Entry 1PXK (X-ray diffraction, 2.80 A resolution); this record covers chain A.

== Chain A ==
Molecule: Cell division protein kinase 2
From: Homo sapiens
Notes: EC 2.7.1.-; fragment: human cyclin-dependent kinase 2
UniProtKB: P24941 (CDK2_HUMAN); residues 1-298 here = UniProt positions 1-298
Chain sequence (298 residues; row label = number of the first residue in the row):
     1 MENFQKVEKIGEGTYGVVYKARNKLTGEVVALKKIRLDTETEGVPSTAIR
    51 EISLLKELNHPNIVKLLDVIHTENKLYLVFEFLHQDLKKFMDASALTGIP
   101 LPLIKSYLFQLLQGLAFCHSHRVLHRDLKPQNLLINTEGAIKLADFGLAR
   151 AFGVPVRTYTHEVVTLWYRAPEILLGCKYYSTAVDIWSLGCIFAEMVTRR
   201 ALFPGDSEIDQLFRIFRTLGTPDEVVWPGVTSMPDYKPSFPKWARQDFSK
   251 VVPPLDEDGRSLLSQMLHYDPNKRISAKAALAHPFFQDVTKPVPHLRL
Disordered / not traced: 36-43
Ligand contacts: CK3 (N-[4-(2,4-dimethyl-1,3-thiazol-5-yl)pyrimidin-2-yl]-n'-hydroxyimidoformamide): Ile10, Val18, Ala31, Lys33, Phe80, Glu81, Phe82, Leu83, His84, Gln85, Gln131, Asn132, Leu134, Ala144, Asp145
UniProt features mapped onto this chain:
  - active site: Asp127 (Proton acceptor)
  - binding site (ATP): Ile10 to Val18, Lys33, Glu81 to Leu83, Asp86, Lys129 to Asn132, Asp145
  - binding site (Mg(2+)): Asn132, Asp145
  - site (CDK7 binding): Lys9, Lys88, Lys89, Leu166
  - modified residue: Met1 (N-acetylmethionine), Lys6 (N6-acetyllysine), Thr14 (Phosphothreonine), Tyr15 (Phosphotyrosine), Tyr19 (Phosphotyrosine), Thr160 (Phosphothreonine)
What the authors report for this chain:
  - binding site for CK3: Ile10, Ala31, Phe80, Glu81, Leu83, His84, Leu134, Asp145
  - conformationally variable residues (loop rearrangement, order/disorder transition, side-chain flip): Thr14, Tyr15, Lys33, Asp145, Arg150 to Thr165
  - contacts within the chain: Tyr15-Asp145
  - post-translational modification sites: Thr160 (citing earlier work)

== In short ==
Chain A binds compound CK3. Curated annotation (UniProt) lists active-site residue Asp127, 19 ATP-binding
residues and Mg2+-binding residues Asn132 and Asp145. From the paper: a binding site for CK3 at Ile10, Ala31
and Phe80 among others; a modification site at Thr160.
Chain A is Cell division protein kinase 2 (Homo sapiens); the structure, HUMAN CYCLIN DEPENDENT KINASE 2
COMPLEXED WITH THE INHIBITOR N-[4-(2,4-Dimethyl-thiazol-5-yl)pyrimidin-2-yl]-N'-hydroxyiminoformamide, was
determined by X-ray diffraction (same publication as 1PW2, 1PXI, 1PXJ and 1PXL).
